7EH0 - chains D and E of the 9 polymer chains in the assembly; structure by X-ray diffraction, 2.81 A resolution.

Chain D:
Protein: DNA-directed RNA polymerase subunit beta'
From: Thermus thermophilus HB8
Notes: EC 2.7.7.6
Reference sequence: Q8RQE8 (RPOC_THET8); residue numbers follow UniProt; this construct covers 1-1524
Chain sequence (1524 residues; numbered 1 to 1524; the number before each row is that of its first residue):
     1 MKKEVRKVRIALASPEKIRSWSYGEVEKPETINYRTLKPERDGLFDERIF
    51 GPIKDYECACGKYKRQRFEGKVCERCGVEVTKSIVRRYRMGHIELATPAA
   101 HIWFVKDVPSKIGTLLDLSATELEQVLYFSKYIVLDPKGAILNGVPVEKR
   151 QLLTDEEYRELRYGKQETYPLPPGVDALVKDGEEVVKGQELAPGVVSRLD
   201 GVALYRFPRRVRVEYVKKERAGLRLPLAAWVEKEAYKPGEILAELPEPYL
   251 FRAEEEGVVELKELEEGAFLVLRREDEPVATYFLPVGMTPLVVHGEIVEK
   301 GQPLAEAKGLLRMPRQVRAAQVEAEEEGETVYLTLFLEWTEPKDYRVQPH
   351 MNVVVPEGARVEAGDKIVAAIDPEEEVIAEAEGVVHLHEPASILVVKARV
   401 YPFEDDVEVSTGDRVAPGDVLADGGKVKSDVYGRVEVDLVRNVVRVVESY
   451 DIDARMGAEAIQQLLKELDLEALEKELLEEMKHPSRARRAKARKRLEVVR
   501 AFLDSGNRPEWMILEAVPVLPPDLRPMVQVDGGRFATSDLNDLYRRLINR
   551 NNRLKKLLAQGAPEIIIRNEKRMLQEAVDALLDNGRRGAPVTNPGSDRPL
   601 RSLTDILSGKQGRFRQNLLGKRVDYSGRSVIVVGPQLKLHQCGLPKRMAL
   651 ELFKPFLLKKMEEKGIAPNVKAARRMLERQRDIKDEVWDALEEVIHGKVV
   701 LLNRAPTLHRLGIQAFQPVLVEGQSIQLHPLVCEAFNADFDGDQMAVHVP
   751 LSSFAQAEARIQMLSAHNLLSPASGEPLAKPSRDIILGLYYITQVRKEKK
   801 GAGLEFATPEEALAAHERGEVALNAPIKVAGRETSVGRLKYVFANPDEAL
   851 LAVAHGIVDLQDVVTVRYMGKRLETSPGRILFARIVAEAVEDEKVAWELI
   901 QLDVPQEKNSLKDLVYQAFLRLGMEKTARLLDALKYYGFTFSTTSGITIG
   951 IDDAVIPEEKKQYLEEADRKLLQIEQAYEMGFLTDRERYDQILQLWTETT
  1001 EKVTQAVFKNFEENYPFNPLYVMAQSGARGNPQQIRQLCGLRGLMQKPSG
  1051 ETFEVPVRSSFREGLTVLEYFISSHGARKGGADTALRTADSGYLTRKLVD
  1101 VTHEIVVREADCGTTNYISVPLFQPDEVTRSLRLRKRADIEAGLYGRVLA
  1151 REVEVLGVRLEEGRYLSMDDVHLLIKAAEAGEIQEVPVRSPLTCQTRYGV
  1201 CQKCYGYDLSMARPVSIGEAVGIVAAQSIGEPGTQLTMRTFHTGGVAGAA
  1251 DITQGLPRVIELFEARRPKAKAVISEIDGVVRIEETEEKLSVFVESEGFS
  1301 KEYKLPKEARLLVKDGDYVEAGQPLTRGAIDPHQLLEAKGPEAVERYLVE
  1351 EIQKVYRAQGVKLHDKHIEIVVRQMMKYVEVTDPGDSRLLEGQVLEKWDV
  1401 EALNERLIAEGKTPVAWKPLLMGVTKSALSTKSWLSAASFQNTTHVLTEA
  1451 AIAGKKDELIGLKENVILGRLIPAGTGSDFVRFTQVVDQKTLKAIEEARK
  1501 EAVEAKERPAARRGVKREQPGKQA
Disordered / not traced: 1-2, 1238-1251, 1503-1524
Ion coordination: Zn2+ site 1: C58, C60, C73, C76; Mg2+ site 1: D739, D741, D743 (shared with 1 residue of chain I); Mg2+ site 2 near K840 (its only coordinating residue here); Mg2+ site 3: W897, I900; Zn2+ site 2: C1112, C1194, C1201, C1204
Ligand contacts: CMPcPP (2TM; 5'-O-[(S)-hydroxy{[(S)-hydroxy(phosphonooxy)phosphoryl]methyl}phosphoryl]cytidine): R704, P706, N737, D739, D741, R783, R1029

Chain E:
Protein: DNA-directed RNA polymerase subunit omega
From: Thermus thermophilus HB8
Notes: EC 2.7.7.6
Reference sequence: Q8RQE7 (RPOZ_THET8); residue numbers follow UniProt; this construct covers 1-99
Chain sequence (99 residues; numbered 1 to 99; the number before each row is that of its first residue):
     1 MAEPGIDKLFGMVDSKYRLTVVVAKRAQQLLRHGFKNTVLEPEERPKMQT
    51 LEGLFDDPNAVTWAMKELLTGRLVFGENLVPEDRLQKEMERLYPVEREE
Disordered / not traced: 1, 96-99

How chain D and chain E interact:
Pairs across the interface (93):
  H640(D) - A2(E)
  D689(D) - L51(E)
  E693(D) - M48(E)
  E693(D) - T50(E)  hydrogen bond
  H696(D) - M48(E)
  H696(D) - D57(E)  salt bridge
  H696(D) - N59(E)  hydrogen bond (backbone-side chain)
  G697(D) - N59(E)
  K698(D) - N59(E)
  S753(D) - Q28(E)
  S753(D) - L31(E)
  F754(D) - V21(E)  hydrophobic
  F754(D) - A24(E)  hydrophobic
  F754(D) - Q28(E)
  A757(D) - T20(E)
  A757(D) - A24(E)  hydrophobic
  E758(D) - T20(E)
  R760(D) - E3(E)  salt bridge
  R760(D) - N59(E)  hydrogen bond
  R760(D) - V61(E)
  R760(D) - T62(E)  hydrogen bond
  I761(D) - F10(E)  hydrophobic
  I761(D) - L19(E)  hydrophobic
  I761(D) - T20(E)
  I761(D) - M65(E)  hydrophobic
  Q762(D) - Y17(E)
  Q762(D) - T20(E)  hydrogen bond
  L764(D) - E3(E)
  A766(D) - A2(E)
  H767(D) - A2(E)
  H767(D) - E3(E)  hydrogen bond (side chain-backbone)
  H767(D) - I6(E)
  G923(D) - D7(E)
  M924(D) - I6(E)  hydrophobic
  M924(D) - D7(E)  hydrogen bond (backbone-side chain)
  E925(D) - A2(E)
  E925(D) - E3(E)
  E925(D) - P4(E)
  E925(D) - G5(E)  hydrogen bond (side chain-backbone)
  E925(D) - I6(E)
  E925(D) - D7(E)  hydrogen bond (backbone-side chain)
  M1211(D) - K16(E)
  R1213(D) - F10(E)
  S1216(D) - S15(E)
  S1216(D) - K16(E)  hydrogen bond (side chain-backbone)
  I1217(D) - S15(E)  hydrogen bond (backbone-side chain)
  I1217(D) - Y17(E)
  G1218(D) - Y17(E)
  E1219(D) - Y17(E)  hydrogen bond
  G1475(D) - Y17(E)
  T1476(D) - Y17(E)
  T1476(D) - T20(E)
  T1476(D) - V21(E)
  F1480(D) - D14(E)
  F1480(D) - R18(E)  hydrogen bond (backbone-side chain)
  F1480(D) - E77(E)
  V1481(D) - R18(E)
  V1481(D) - V21(E)
  R1482(D) - K25(E)
  F1483(D) - E77(E)
  T1484(D) - R18(E)  hydrogen bond
  T1484(D) - V22(E)
  T1484(D) - K25(E)  hydrogen bond (backbone-side chain)
  T1484(D) - G76(E)
  T1484(D) - E77(E)
  Q1485(D) - V74(E)
  Q1485(D) - F75(E)
  Q1485(D) - G76(E)  hydrogen bond (backbone-backbone)
  Q1485(D) - N78(E)
  Q1485(D) - L79(E)  hydrogen bond (side chain-backbone)
  Q1485(D) - V80(E)  hydrogen bond (side chain-backbone)
  Q1485(D) - E82(E)  hydrogen bond
  V1486(D) - V22(E)
  V1486(D) - Q29(E)  hydrogen bond (backbone-side chain)
  V1486(D) - V74(E)
  V1487(D) - L73(E)
  V1487(D) - V74(E)  hydrogen bond (backbone-backbone)
  V1487(D) - L85(E)  hydrophobic
  D1488(D) - R26(E)  salt bridge
  D1488(D) - N37(E)
  D1488(D) - V39(E)
  D1488(D) - R72(E)
  D1488(D) - L73(E)
  Q1489(D) - R72(E)
  Q1489(D) - V74(E)
  T1491(D) - Y93(E)  hydrogen bond
  L1492(D) - V74(E)  hydrophobic
  A1494(D) - L92(E)  hydrophobic
  I1495(D) - V80(E)  hydrophobic
  I1495(D) - E88(E)
  R1499(D) - L79(E)  hydrogen bond (side chain-backbone)
  R1499(D) - V80(E)
  R1499(D) - P81(E)
Other interface residues (no listed pair), chain D (48 interface residues in all): K664, A928, D1208, D1479, K1490, A1498
Other interface residues (no listed pair), chain E (54 interface residues in all): V23, A27, K47, E52, P58, R84, M89

Overview:
48 residues of chain D and 54 residues of chain E are in contact, with 23 hydrogen bonds and 3 salt bridges.
Among the polar pairs are H696(D)-D57(E), R760(D)-E3(E) and D1488(D)-R26(E). Bound to chain D: CMPcPP.
Here chain D is DNA-directed RNA polymerase subunit beta' and chain E is DNA-directed RNA polymerase subunit
omega, both from Thermus thermophilus HB8. Entry 7EH0 (Thermus thermophilus RNA polymerase transcription
initiation complex containing a template-strand purine at position TSS-2, UpA RNA ...) was determined by X-ray
diffraction, deposited together with 7EH1 and 7EH2.
